3SIW - chain A; structure by X-ray diffraction, 1.98 A resolution.

Chain A:
Molecule: Nodulation fucosyltransferase NodZ
Source organism: Bradyrhizobium sp
Notes: EC 2.4.1.-
UniProt: Q9AQ17 (Q9AQ17_BRASW); residues 1-324 here = UniProt positions 1-324
Chain sequence (330 residues; row label = number of the first residue in the row):
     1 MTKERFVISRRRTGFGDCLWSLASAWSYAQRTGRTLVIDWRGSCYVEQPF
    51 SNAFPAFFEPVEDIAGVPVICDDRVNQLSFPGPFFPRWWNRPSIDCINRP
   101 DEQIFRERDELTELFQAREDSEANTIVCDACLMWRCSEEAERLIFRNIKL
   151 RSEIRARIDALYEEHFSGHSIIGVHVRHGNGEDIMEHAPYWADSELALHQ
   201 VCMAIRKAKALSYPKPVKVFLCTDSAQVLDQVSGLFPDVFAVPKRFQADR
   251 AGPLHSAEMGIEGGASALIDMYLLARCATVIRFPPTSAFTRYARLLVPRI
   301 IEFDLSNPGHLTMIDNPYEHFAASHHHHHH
Disordered / not traced: 1, 179-191, 245-256, 305-306, 319-330
Construct notes: expression tag (325-330)
Residues lining bound ligands: GDP (guanosine-5'-diphosphate): Gly-14, Phe-15, Gly-16, Asp-17, Tyr-45, His-175, Arg-177, Cys-222, Thr-223, Asp-224, Ser-266, Ala-267, Asp-270, Thr-286, Ser-287, Ala-288, Phe-289
From the paper describing this entry:
  - binding site for GDP: Gly-16, Asp-17, Tyr-45, His-175, Arg-177, Asp-270, Ser-287, Ala-288, Phe-289
  - contacts within the chain: Arg-177/Asp-224 (salt bridge), His-178/Asp-224 (hydrogen bond)
  - conformationally variable residues (order/disorder transition, side-chain flip): Arg-177, Asp-224

In short:
Chain A binds GDP. From the paper: a binding site for GDP at Gly-16, Asp-17 and Tyr-45 among others;
conformational variability at Arg-177 and Asp-224.
Chain A is Nodulation fucosyltransferase NodZ (Bradyrhizobium sp); the structure, Crystal structure of NodZ
alpha-1,6-fucosyltransferase co-crystallized with GDP, was determined by X-ray diffraction together with 3SIX
from the same study.
